Entry 9Q98 (electron microscopy, 8.30 A resolution (very low resolution: no residue pairs are listed; an interface is given only as per-side residue counts)); this record covers chains C and D of the 14 polymer chains in the assembly.

[Chain C]
Name: DNA-directed RNA polymerase subunit beta
From: Escherichia coli K-12
Notes: EC 2.7.7.6
Reference sequence: P0A8V2 (RPOB_ECOLI); residue numbers follow UniProt; this construct covers 1-1342
Amino-acid sequence (1342 residues; numbered 1 to 1342; the number before each row is that of its first residue):
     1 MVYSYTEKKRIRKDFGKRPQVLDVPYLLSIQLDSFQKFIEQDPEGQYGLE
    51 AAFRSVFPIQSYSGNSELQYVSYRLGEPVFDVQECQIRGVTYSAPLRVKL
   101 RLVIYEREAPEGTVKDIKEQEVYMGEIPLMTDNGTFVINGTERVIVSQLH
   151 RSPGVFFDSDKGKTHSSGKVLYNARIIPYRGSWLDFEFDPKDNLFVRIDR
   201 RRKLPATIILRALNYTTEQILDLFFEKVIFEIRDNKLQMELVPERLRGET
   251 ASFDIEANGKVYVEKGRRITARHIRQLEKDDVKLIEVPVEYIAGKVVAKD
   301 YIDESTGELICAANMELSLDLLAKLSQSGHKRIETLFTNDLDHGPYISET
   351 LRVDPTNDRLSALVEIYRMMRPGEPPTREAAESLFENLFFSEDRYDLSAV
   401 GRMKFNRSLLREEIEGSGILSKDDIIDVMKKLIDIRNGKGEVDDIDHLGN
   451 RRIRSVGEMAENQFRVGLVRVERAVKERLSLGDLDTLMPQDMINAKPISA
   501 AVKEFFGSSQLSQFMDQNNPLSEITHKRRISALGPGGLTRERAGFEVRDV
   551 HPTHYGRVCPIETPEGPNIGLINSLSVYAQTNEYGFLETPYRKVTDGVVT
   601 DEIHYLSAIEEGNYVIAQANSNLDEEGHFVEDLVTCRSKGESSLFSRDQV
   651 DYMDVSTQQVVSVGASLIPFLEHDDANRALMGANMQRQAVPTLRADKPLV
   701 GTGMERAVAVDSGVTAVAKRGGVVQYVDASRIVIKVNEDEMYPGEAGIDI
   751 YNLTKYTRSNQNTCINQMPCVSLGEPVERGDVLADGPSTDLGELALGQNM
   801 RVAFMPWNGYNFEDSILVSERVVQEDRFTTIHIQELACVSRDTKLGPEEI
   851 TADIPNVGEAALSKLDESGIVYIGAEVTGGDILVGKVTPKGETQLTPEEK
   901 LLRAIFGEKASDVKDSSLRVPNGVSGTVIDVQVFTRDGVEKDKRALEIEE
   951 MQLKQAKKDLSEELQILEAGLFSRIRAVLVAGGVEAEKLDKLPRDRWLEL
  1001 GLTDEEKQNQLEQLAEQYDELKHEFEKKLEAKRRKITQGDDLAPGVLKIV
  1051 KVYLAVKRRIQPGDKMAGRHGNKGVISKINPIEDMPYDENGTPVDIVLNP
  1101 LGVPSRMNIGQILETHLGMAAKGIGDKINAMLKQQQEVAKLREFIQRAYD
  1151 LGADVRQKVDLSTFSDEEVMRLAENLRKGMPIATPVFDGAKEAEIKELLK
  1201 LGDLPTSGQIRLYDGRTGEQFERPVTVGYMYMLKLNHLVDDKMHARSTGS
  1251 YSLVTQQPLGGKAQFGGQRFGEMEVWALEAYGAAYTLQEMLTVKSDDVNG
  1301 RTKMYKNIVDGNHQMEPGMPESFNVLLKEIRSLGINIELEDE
Unresolved in the structure: 1342
Swiss-Prot annotation at these positions:
  - modified residue (N6-acetyllysine): K1022, K1200
  - mutagenesis: I561 (I561S: Resistant to antibiotics salinamide A and B), I569 (I569S: Resistant to antibiotics salinamide A and B), A665 (A665E: Resistant to antibiotics salinamide A and B), D675 (D675A/G: Resistant to antibiotics salinamide A and B), N677 (N677H/K: Resistant to antibiotics salinamide A and B), L680 (L680M: Resistant to antibiotics salinamide A and B), E813 (E813K: Disrupts the enzyme's active center)

[Chain D]
Name: DNA-directed RNA polymerase subunit beta'
From: Escherichia coli K-12
Notes: EC 2.7.7.6
Reference sequence: P0A8T7 (RPOC_ECOLI); residues 1-1407 here = UniProt positions 1-1407
Amino-acid sequence (1407 residues; each row starts with the number of its first residue):
     1 MKDLLKFLKAQTKTEEFDAIKIALASPDMIRSWSFGEVKKPETINYRTFK
    51 PERDGLFCARIFGPVKDYECLCGKYKRLKHRGVICEKCGVEVTQTKVRRE
   101 RMGHIELASPTAHIWFLKSLPSRIGLLLDMPLRDIERVLYFESYVVIEGG
   151 MTNLERQQILTEEQYLDALEEFGDEFDAKMGAEAIQALLKSMDLEQECEQ
   201 LREELNETNSETKRKKLTKRIKLLEAFVQSGNKPEWMILTVLPVLPPDLR
   251 PLVPLDGGRFATSDLNDLYRRVINRNNRLKRLLDLAAPDIIVRNEKRMLQ
   301 EAVDALLDNGRRGRAITGSNKRPLKSLADMIKGKQGRFRQNLLGKRVDYS
   351 GRSVITVGPYLRLHQCGLPKKMALELFKPFIYGKLELRGLATTIKAAKKM
   401 VEREEAVVWDILDEVIREHPVLLNRAPTLHRLGIQAFEPVLIEGKAIQLH
   451 PLVCAAYNADFDGDQMAVHVPLTLEAQLEARALMMSTNNILSPANGEPII
   501 VPSQDVVLGLYYMTRDCVNAKGEGMVLTGPKEAERLYRSGLASLHARVKV
   551 RITEYEKDANGELVAKTSLKDTTVGRAILWMIVPKGLPYSIVNQALGKKA
   601 ISKMLNTCYRILGLKPTVIFADQIMYTGFAYAARSGASVGIDDMVIPEKK
   651 HEIISEAEAEVAEIQEQFQSGLVTAGERYNKVIDIWAAANDRVSKAMMDN
   701 LQTETVINRDGQEEKQVSFNSIYMMADSGARGSAAQIRQLAGMRGLMAKP
   751 DGSIIETPITANFREGLNVLQYFISTHGARKGLADTALKTANSGYLTRRL
   801 VDVAQDLVVTEDDCGTHEGIMMTPVIEGGDVKEPLRDRVLGRVTAEDVLK
   851 PGTADILVPRNTLLHEQWCDLLEENSVDAVKVRSVVSCDTDFGVCAHCYG
   901 RDLARGHIINKGEAIGVIAAQSIGEPGTQLTMRTFHIGGAASRAAAESSI
   951 QVKNKGSIKLSNVKSVVNSSGKLVITSRNTELKLIDEFGRTKESYKVPYG
  1001 AVLAKGDGEQVAGGETVANWDPHTMPVITEVSGFVRFTDMIDGQTITRQT
  1051 DELTGLSSLVVLDSAERTAGGKDLRPALKIVDAQGNDVLIPGTDMPAQYF
  1101 LPGKAIVQLEDGVQISSGDTLARIPQESGGTKDITGGLPRVADLFEARRP
  1151 KEPAILAEISGIVSFGKETKGKRRLVITPVDGSDPYEEMIPKWRQLNVFE
  1201 GERVERGDVISDGPEAPHDILRLRGVHAVTRYIVNEVQDVYRLQGVKIND
  1251 KHIEVIVRQMLRKATIVNAGSSDFLEGEQVEYSRVKIANRELEANGKVGA
  1301 TYSRDLLGITKASLATESFISAASFQETTRVLTEAAVAGKRDELRGLKEN
  1351 VIVGRLIPAGTGYAYHQDRMRRRAAGEAPAAPQVTAEDASASLAELLNAG
  1401 LGGSDNE
Unresolved in the structure: 1, 934-946, 1050-1056, 1068-1074, 1089-1096, 1127-1132, 1377-1407
Swiss-Prot annotation at these positions:
  - binding site (Zn(2+)): C70, C72, C85, C88, C814, C888, C895, C898
  - binding site (Mg(2+)): D460, D462, D464
  - modified residue: K983 (N6-acetyllysine)
  - mutagenesis: Q504 (Q504P: Resistant to antibiotics salinamide A and B), N690 (N690D: Resistant to antibiotics salinamide A and B), M697 (M697V: Resistant to antibiotics salinamide A and B), A735 (A735T: Resistant to antibiotics salinamide A and B), R738 (R738C/H/P/S: Resistant to antibiotics salinamide A and B), A748 (A748E: Resistant to antibiotics salinamide A and B), P758 (P758S/T: Resistant to antibiotics salinamide A and B), F763 (F763C: Resistant to antibiotics salinamide A and B), S775 (S775A: Resistant to antibiotics salinamide A and B), A779 (A779T/V: Resistant to antibiotics salinamide A and B), R780 (R780C: Resistant to antibiotics salinamide A and B), G782 (G782A/C: Resistant to antibiotics salinamide A and B), 1 further mutagenesis entry in UniProt

[Chain C / chain D interface]
At this resolution (8 A) residue pairs are not listed: 51 residues of chain C and 53 of chain D lie at the interface.

[In short]
The interface between chain C and chain D involves 51 residues on one side and 53 on the other. From UniProt:
7 mutagenesis sites on chain C; 8 Zn2+-binding residues, 3 Mg2+-binding residues and 13 mutagenesis sites on
chain D.
Chain C is DNA-directed RNA polymerase subunit beta and chain D is DNA-directed RNA polymerase subunit beta',
both from Escherichia coli K-12; the structure, CryoEM structure of bacterial transcription intermediate
complex mediated by activator PspF containing nifH promoter DNA containing ..., was determined by electron
microscopy, deposited together with 9Q91, 9Q92, 9Q93, 9Q94, 9Q95, 9Q96 and 9Q97.
